9GM5 - chains B and C of the 15 polymer chains in the assembly; structure by electron microscopy, 3.70 A resolution.

Chain B:
Protein: Origin recognition complex subunit 2
Organism: Saccharomyces cerevisiae
UniProtKB: P32833 (ORC2_YEAST); numbering as in UniProt (aligned over 61-620)
Chain sequence (560 residues; numbered 61 to 620; the number before each row is that of its first residue):
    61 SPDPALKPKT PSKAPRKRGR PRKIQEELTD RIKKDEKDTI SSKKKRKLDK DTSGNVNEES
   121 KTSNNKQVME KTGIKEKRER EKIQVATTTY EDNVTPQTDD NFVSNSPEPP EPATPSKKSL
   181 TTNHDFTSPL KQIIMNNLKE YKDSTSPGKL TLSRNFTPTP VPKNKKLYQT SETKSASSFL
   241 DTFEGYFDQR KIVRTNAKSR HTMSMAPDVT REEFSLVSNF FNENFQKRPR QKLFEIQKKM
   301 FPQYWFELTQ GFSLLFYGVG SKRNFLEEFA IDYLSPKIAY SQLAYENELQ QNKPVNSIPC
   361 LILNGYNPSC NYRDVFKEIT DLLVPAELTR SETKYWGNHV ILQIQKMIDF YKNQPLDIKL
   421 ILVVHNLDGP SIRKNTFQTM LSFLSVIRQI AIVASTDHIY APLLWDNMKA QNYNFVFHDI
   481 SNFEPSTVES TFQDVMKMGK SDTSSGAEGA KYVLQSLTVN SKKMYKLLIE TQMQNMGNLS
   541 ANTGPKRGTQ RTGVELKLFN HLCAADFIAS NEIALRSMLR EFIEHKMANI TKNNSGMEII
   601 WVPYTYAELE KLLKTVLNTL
Not modelled in the structure: 61-241, 250-259, 344-356, 387-398, 499-620

Chain C:
Protein: Origin recognition complex subunit 3
Organism: Saccharomyces cerevisiae
UniProtKB: P54790 (ORC3_YEAST); numbering as in UniProt (aligned over 1-616)
Chain sequence (616 residues; each row starts with the number of its first residue):
     1 MSDLNQSKKM NVSEFADAQR SHYTVYPSLP QSNKNDKHIP FVKLLSGKES EVNVEKRWEL
    61 YHQLHSHFHD QVDHIIDNIE ADLKAEISDL LYSETTQKRR CFNTIFLLGS DSTTKIELKD
   121 ESSRYNVLIE LTPKESPNVR MMLRRSMYKL YSAADAEEHP TIKYEDINDE DGDFTEQNND
   181 VSYDLSLVEN FKRLFGKDLA MVFNFKDVDS INFNTLDNFI ILLKSAFKYD HVKISLIFNI
   241 NTNLSNIEKN LRQSTIRLLK RNYHKLDVSS NKGFKYGNQI FQSFLDTVDG KLNLSDRFVE
   301 FILSKMANNT NHNLQLLTKM LDYSLMSYFF QNAFSVFIDP VNVDFLNDDY LKILSRCPTF
   361 MFFVEGLIKQ HAPADEILSL LTNKNRGLEE FFVEFLVREN PINGHAKFVA RFLEEELNIT
   421 NFNLIELYHN LLIGKLDSYL DRWSACKEYK DRLHFEPIDT IFQELFTLDN RSGLLTQSIF
   481 PSYKSNIEDN LLSWEQVLPS LDKENYDTLS GDLDKIMAPV LGQLFKLYRE ANMTINIYDF
   541 YIAFRETLPK EEILNFIRKD PSNTKLLELA ETPDAFDKVA LILFMQAIFA FENMGLIKFQ
   601 STKSYDLVEK CVWRGI
Not modelled in the structure: 1-15, 28-35, 159-182, 500-511

Chain B / chain C interface:
Residue-residue contacts - 135 pairs, chain B then chain C:
  Thr242(B) - Arg614(C)  hydrogen bond (backbone-backbone)
  Phe243(B) - Ile616(C)  hydrophobic
  Gly245(B) - Trp613(C)
  Tyr246(B) - Trp613(C)
  Gln249(B) - Ala531(C)  hydrogen bond (side chain-backbone)
  Gln249(B) - Asn532(C)
  Gln249(B) - Met533(C)
  Gln249(B) - Lys610(C)
  Gln249(B) - Trp613(C)  hydrogen bond
  His261(B) - Tyr538(C)
  Thr262(B) - Tyr538(C)
  Thr262(B) - Asp606(C)
  Met263(B) - Ile537(C)  hydrophobic
  Met263(B) - Asp606(C)  hydrogen bond (backbone-side chain)
  Met265(B) - Tyr538(C)
  Ala266(B) - Tyr538(C)
  Pro267(B) - Asp577(C)
  Pro267(B) - Leu581(C)
  Asp268(B) - Lys578(C)
  Val269(B) - Lys578(C)
  Val269(B) - Ile582(C)  hydrophobic
  Glu273(B) - Lys578(C)  salt bridge
  Glu273(B) - Ile582(C)
  Phe274(B) - Ile582(C)
  Phe274(B) - Met585(C)  hydrophobic
  Phe274(B) - Gln586(C)
  Leu276(B) - Lys565(C)
  Val277(B) - Leu569(C)  hydrophobic
  Val277(B) - Val579(C)  hydrophobic
  Val277(B) - Ile582(C)  hydrophobic
  Phe280(B) - Asn563(C)
  Phe280(B) - Leu566(C)  hydrophobic
  Phe281(B) - Ile557(C)  hydrophobic
  Asn284(B) - Phe556(C)
  Asn284(B) - Asp560(C)  hydrogen bond
  Phe285(B) - Leu513(C)
  Phe285(B) - Asp514(C)
  Phe285(B) - Met517(C)
  Phe285(B) - Ala518(C)
  Gln286(B) - Asp514(C)  hydrogen bond (backbone-side chain)
  Gln286(B) - Met517(C)  hydrogen bond (side chain-backbone)
  Lys287(B) - Asp514(C)
  Pro289(B) - Pro499(C)
  Leu293(B) - Val497(C)
  Gln303(B) - Tyr323(C)
  Trp305(B) - Pro40(C)  hydrophobic
  Phe306(B) - Pro40(C)  hydrophobic
  Phe306(B) - Phe41(C)  hydrophobic
  Phe306(B) - Trp58(C)  hydrophobic
  Phe306(B) - Tyr61(C)  hydrophobic
  Phe306(B) - Met326(C)  hydrophobic
  Glu307(B) - Tyr323(C)  hydrogen bond
  Glu307(B) - Met326(C)
  Gln310(B) - Tyr61(C)  hydrogen bond
  Gln310(B) - His65(C)
  Tyr317(B) - Pro481(C)
  Tyr317(B) - Tyr483(C)  hydrophobic
  Tyr317(B) - Asn486(C)  hydrogen bond
  Val319(B) - Ile487(C)  hydrophobic
  Val319(B) - Leu521(C)  hydrophobic
  Tyr333(B) - His38(C)
  Lys337(B) - His38(C)  hydrogen bond
  Tyr340(B) - Lys37(C)
  Ser341(B) - His38(C)
  Leu343(B) - Lys37(C)  hydrogen bond (backbone-side chain)
  Ser357(B) - Pro27(C)
  Ile358(B) - Pro27(C)
  Pro359(B) - Val25(C)
  Pro359(B) - Tyr26(C)  hydrophobic
  Cys360(B) - Thr24(C)
  Cys360(B) - Val25(C)  hydrogen bond (backbone-backbone)
  Leu361(B) - Tyr23(C)
  Leu361(B) - Thr24(C)
  Ile362(B) - His22(C)
  Ile362(B) - Tyr23(C)  hydrogen bond (backbone-backbone)
  Ile362(B) - Val25(C)  hydrophobic
  Leu363(B) - Ser21(C)
  Asn364(B) - Asp17(C)
  Asn364(B) - Ala18(C)
  Asn364(B) - Arg20(C)  hydrogen bond (side chain-backbone)
  Asn364(B) - Ser21(C)  hydrogen bond (backbone-backbone)
  Tyr366(B) - Ala18(C)  hydrogen bond (side chain-backbone)
  Asn367(B) - Gln19(C)  hydrogen bond (side chain-backbone)
  Asn367(B) - Arg20(C)
  Asn367(B) - Ser21(C)
  Cys370(B) - Ser21(C)
  Asp374(B) - His22(C)  hydrogen bond (backbone-side chain)
  Val375(B) - His22(C)
  Glu378(B) - His22(C)  salt bridge
  Leu382(B) - Thr24(C)
  Leu382(B) - Tyr26(C)
  His399(B) - Lys149(C)  hydrogen bond
  Gln405(B) - Lys115(C)  hydrogen bond
  Phe443(B) - Ser112(C)
  Phe443(B) - Thr113(C)
  Thr456(B) - Tyr483(C)  hydrogen bond
  Asp457(B) - Met594(C)
  His458(B) - Tyr483(C)  hydrogen bond (backbone-side chain)
  His458(B) - Asn593(C)
  His458(B) - Met594(C)
  His458(B) - Gly595(C)
  Ile459(B) - Tyr483(C)
  Ile459(B) - Met594(C)  hydrogen bond (backbone-backbone)
  Ile459(B) - Leu596(C)  hydrophobic
  Tyr460(B) - Cys611(C)  hydrogen bond (side chain-backbone)
  Tyr460(B) - Val612(C)
  Ala461(B) - Tyr483(C)
  Asn467(B) - Asn309(C)
  Asn467(B) - His312(C)
  Met468(B) - Asp111(C)
  Met468(B) - Thr113(C)
  Met468(B) - His312(C)
  Ala470(B) - Lys319(C)
  Gln471(B) - His312(C)
  Gln471(B) - Gln315(C)
  Asn474(B) - Lys319(C)
  Val476(B) - Ser478(C)
  Phe477(B) - Gln477(C)
  Phe477(B) - Ser478(C)  hydrogen bond (backbone-backbone)
  Phe477(B) - Pro481(C)  hydrophobic
  Asp479(B) - Asn490(C)  hydrogen bond
  Ser481(B) - Asn490(C)  hydrogen bond
  Ser481(B) - Val497(C)
  Phe483(B) - Asn490(C)
  Phe483(B) - Pro519(C)  hydrophobic
  Glu489(B) - Phe589(C)
  Ser490(B) - Phe589(C)
  Phe492(B) - Gln19(C)
  Gln493(B) - Phe589(C)
  Gln493(B) - Asn593(C)
  Val495(B) - Met585(C)
  Lys497(B) - Tyr605(C)
  Met498(B) - Met585(C)
  Met498(B) - Ile588(C)  hydrophobic
  Met498(B) - Phe589(C)
Interface residues without a listed pair, chain B (94 interface residues in all): Ser278, Arg290, Pro302, Phe312, Gly318, Glu327, Ser335, Ile401, Leu402, Asp409, Asp428, Pro462, Asn472, His478, Val488, Thr491
Interface residues without a listed pair, chain C (94 interface residues in all): Val42, Glu130, Glu135, Lys206, Asp322, Phe330, Ile479, Lys484, Leu491, Trp494, Leu498, Glu530, Asp539, Tyr541, Ile553, Glu592, Phe599

In short:
Chain B and chain C each contribute 94 residues to their interface; the contacts include 28 hydrogen bonds and
2 salt bridges. Polar contacts include Glu273(B)-Lys578(C), Glu378(B)-His22(C) and Gln249(B)-Ala531(C).
Chain B is Origin recognition complex subunit 2 and chain C is Origin recognition complex subunit 3, both from
Saccharomyces cerevisiae; the structure, OCCM maturation intermediate stalled with an Arginine Finger mutation
in Mcm5: Conformer 1, was determined by electron microscopy, deposited together with 9GJP and 9GJW.
